PDB entry 6QG0 | electron microscopy, 4.15 A resolution (low resolution: residue-level contacts below are approximate; hydrogen-bond / salt-bridge calls are withheld) | chains M and O of the 16 polymer chains in the assembly

Chain M:
Name: Eukaryotic translation initiation factor 2 subunit gamma
Organism: Saccharomyces cerevisiae (strain ATCC 204508 / S288c)
UniProt: P32481 (IF2G_YEAST); residues 1-527 here = UniProt positions 1-527
Amino-acid sequence (527 residues; numbered 1 to 527; the number before each row is that of its first residue):
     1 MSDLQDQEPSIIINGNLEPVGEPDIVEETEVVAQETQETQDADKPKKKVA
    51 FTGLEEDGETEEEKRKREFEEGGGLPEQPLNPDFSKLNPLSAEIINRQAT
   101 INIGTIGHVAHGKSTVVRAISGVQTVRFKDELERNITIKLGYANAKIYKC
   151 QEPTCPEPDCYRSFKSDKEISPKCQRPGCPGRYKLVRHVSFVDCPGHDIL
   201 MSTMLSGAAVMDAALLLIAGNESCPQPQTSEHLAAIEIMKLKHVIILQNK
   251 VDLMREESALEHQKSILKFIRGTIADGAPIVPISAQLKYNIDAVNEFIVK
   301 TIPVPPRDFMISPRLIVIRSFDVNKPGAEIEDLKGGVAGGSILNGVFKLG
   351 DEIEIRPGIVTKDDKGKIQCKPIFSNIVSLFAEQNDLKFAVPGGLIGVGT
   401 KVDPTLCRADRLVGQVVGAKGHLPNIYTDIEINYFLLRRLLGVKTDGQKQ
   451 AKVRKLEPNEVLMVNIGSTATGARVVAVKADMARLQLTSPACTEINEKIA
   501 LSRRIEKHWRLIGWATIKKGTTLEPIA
Disordered / not traced: 1-93, 129-131, 153-162, 364, 445-448, 520-527
Swiss-Prot annotation at these positions:
  - region: Gly107 to Ser114 (G1), Asn135 to Lys139 (G2), Asp193 to Gly196 (G3), Asn249 to Asp252 (G4), Ser284 to Gln286 (G5), Ala515 to Ala527 (Interacts with CDC123)
  - binding site (GTP): Ala110 to Thr115, Asn249 to Asp252, Ser284 to Gln286
  - modified residue: Thr60 (Phosphothreonine), Ser258 (Phosphoserine)
  - mutagenesis: Asn135 (N135K: In SUI4; defective in ternary complex formation, correlating with a higher rate of dissociation from charged initiator-tRNA in the absence of GTP hydrolysis), Tyr142 (Y142H: Reduces the affinity of eIF-2 for Met-tRNAi(Met) without affecting the k(off) value for guanine nucleotides), Thr203 (T203A: Impairs eIF2 complex function. Reduces cell population growth; T203I/K: No effect on cell population growth), Ile218 (I218A: No effect on cell population growth; I218L: Impairs eIF2 complex function. Strongly reduces cell population growth), Lys250 (K250R: Increases the off-rate for GDP, without altering the apparent dissociation constant for Met-tRNAi(Met). Mimicks the function of the guanine nucleotide exchange factor eIF-2B), Val281 (V281K: Impairs eIF2 complex formation by impairing binding to SUI3 but not SUI2. Reduces cell population growth; V281R: Abolishes binding to SUI3 but not to SUI2 or CDC123 ...), Ile318 (I318L: Mildly impairs eIF2 complex function. No effect on cell population growth; I318M: Impairs binding to methionyl-initiator methionine tRNA and impairs eIF2 complex function ...), Lys325 to Glu331 (Disrupts binding to CDC123 and SUI2. Does not affect interaction with SUI3), Asp403 (D403R: Abolishes binding to SUI2 but not to SUI3 or CDC123. Abolishes interactions with the eIF2B complex subunits GCD6 and GCD7. Decreases cell population growth), Pro490 (P490S: Mildly impairs eIF2 complex function), Arg504 (R504A: Disrupts binding to CDC123), Trp509 (W509A: Disrupts binding to CDC123), 1 further mutagenesis entry in UniProt

Chain O:
Name: Eukaryotic translation initiation factor 2 subunit beta
Organism: Saccharomyces cerevisiae (strain ATCC 204508 / S288c)
UniProt: P09064 (IF2B_YEAST); residue numbers follow UniProt; this construct covers 1-285
Amino-acid sequence (285 residues; numbered 1 to 285; the number before each row is that of its first residue):
     1 MSSDLAAELGFDPALKKKKKTKKVIPDDFDAAVNGKENGSGDDLFAGLKK
    51 KKKKSKSVSADAEAEKEPTDDIAEALGELSLKKKKKKTKDSSVDAFEKEL
   101 AKAGLDNVDAESKEGTPSANSSIQQEVGLPYSELLSRFFNILRTNNPELA
   151 GDRSGPKFRIPPPVCLRDGKKTIFSNIQDIAEKLHRSPEHLIQYLFAELG
   201 TSGSVDGQKRLVIKGKFQSKQMENVLRRYILEYVTCKTCKSINTELKREQ
   251 SNRLFFMVCKSCGSTRSVSSIKTGFQATVGKRRRM
Disordered / not traced: 1-126, 144-285
Swiss-Prot annotation at these positions:
  - zinc finger: Cys236 to Cys262 (C4-type)
  - modified residue: Ser40 (Phosphoserine), Thr69 (Phosphothreonine), Ser80 (Phosphoserine), Ser92 (Phosphoserine), Ser112 (Phosphoserine), Thr116 (Phosphothreonine), Ser118 (Phosphoserine)
  - mutagenesis: Lys16 to Lys23 (Abolishes interaction with TIF5; when associated with 49-K--K-56 and 82-K--K-89), Lys49 to Lys56 (Abolishes interaction with TIF5; when associated with 16-K--K-23 and 82-K--K-89), Lys82 to Lys89 (Abolishes interaction with TIF5; when associated with 16-K--K-23 and 49-K--K-56), Tyr131 to Ser132 (Abolishes binding to the eIF2 complex alpha subunit GCD11), Leu134 to Leu135 (Abolishes binding to the eIF2 complex alpha subunit GCD11)

Interface between chain M and chain O:
Pairs across the interface (24; chain M residue first):
  Gln248(M) - Tyr131(O)
  Val251(M) - Phe138(O)
  Val251(M) - Phe139(O)
  Asp252(M) - Leu142(O)
  Met254(M) - Phe139(O)
  Arg255(M) - Phe139(O)
  Glu256(M) - Phe139(O)
  Gln263(M) - Gly128(O)
  Gln263(M) - Tyr131(O)
  Ala278(M) - Val127(O)
  Ile280(M) - Val127(O)
  Ile280(M) - Tyr131(O)
  Pro282(M) - Tyr131(O)
  Pro282(M) - Leu134(O)
  Pro282(M) - Leu135(O)
  Ser284(M) - Phe138(O)
  Leu287(M) - Leu142(O)
  Leu287(M) - Arg143(O)
  Tyr289(M) - Phe138(O)
  Tyr289(M) - Ile141(O)
  Asn290(M) - Leu134(O)
  Asn290(M) - Phe138(O)
  Asp292(M) - Arg137(O)
  Ala293(M) - Leu134(O)
Other interface residues (no listed pair), chain M (21 interface residues in all): Ala259, Leu260, Leu267, Val281, Ile283
Other interface residues (no listed pair), chain O (12 interface residues in all): Ser132

In short:
21 residues of chain M and 12 residues of chain O are in contact. Curated annotation (UniProt) lists 13
GTP-binding residues and 31 mutagenesis sites on chain M; 28 mutagenesis sites on chain O.
Here chain M is Eukaryotic translation initiation factor 2 subunit gamma and chain O is Eukaryotic translation
initiation factor 2 subunit beta, both from Saccharomyces cerevisiae (strain ATCC 204508 / S288c). Entry 6QG0
(Structure of eIF2B-eIF2 (phosphorylated at Ser51) complex (model 1)) was determined by electron microscopy
(same publication as 6QG1, 6QG2, 6QG3, 6QG5 and 6QG6).
